PDB entry 4F5O | X-ray diffraction, 2.00 A resolution | chains A and P of the 4 polymer chains in the assembly

== Chain A ==
Molecule: DNA polymerase beta
Source organism: Homo sapiens
Notes: EC 2.7.7.7, 4.2.99.-
Reference sequence: P06746 (DPOLB_HUMAN); residue numbers follow UniProt; this construct covers 1-335
Sequence (335 residues; numbered 1 to 335; the number before each row is that of its first residue):
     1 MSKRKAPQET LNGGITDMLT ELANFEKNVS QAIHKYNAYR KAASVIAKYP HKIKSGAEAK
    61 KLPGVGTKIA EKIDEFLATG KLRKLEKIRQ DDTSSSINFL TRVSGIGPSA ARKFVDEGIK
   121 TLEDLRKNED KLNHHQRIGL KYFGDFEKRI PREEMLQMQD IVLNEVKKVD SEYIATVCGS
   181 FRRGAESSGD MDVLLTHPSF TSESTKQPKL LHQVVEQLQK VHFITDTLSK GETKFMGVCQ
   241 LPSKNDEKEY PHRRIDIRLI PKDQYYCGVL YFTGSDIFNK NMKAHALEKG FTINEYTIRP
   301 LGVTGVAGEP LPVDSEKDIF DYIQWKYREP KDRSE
Unresolved in the structure: 1-9, 205-208, 245
Sequence notes: engineered mutation Lys283 (Arg in P06746)
Metal / ion sites: Mg2+: Asp190 (together with 6CF)
Residues lining bound ligands: 6CF (2'-deoxy-5'-O-[(S)-{difluoro[(S)-hydroxy(phosphonooxy)phosphoryl]methyl}(hydroxy)phosphoryl]cytidine): Arg149, Gly179, Ser180, Phe181, Arg183, Ser188, Gly189, Asp190, Asp192, Tyr271, Phe272
Swiss-Prot annotation at these positions:
  - region: Arg183 to Asp192 (DNA-binding)
  - active site: Lys72 (Nucleophile)
  - binding site (K(+)): Lys60, Leu62, Val65, Thr101, Val103, Ile106
  - binding site (Na(+)): Lys60, Leu62, Val65, Thr101, Val103, Ile106
  - binding site (dATP): Arg149, Ser180, Arg183, Gly189, Asp190
  - binding site (dCTP): Arg149, Ser180, Arg183, Gly189, Asp190
  - binding site (dGTP): Arg149, Ser180, Arg183, Gly189, Asp190, Asp192
  - binding site (dTTP): Arg149, Ser180, Arg183, Gly189, Asp190
  - binding site (Mg(2+)): Asp190, Asp192, Asp256
  - modified residue: Lys72 (N6-acetyllysine), Arg83 (Omega-N-methylarginine), Arg152 (Omega-N-methylarginine)
  - cross-link (Glycyl lysine isopeptide (Lys-Gly)): Lys41 (interchain with G-Cter in ubiquitin), Lys61 (interchain with G-Cter in ubiquitin), Lys81 (interchain with G-Cter in ubiquitin)
  - natural variant: Leu22 (L22P: Found in a gastric cancer sample; uncertain significance), Tyr39 (Y39C: Found in a gastric cancer sample; uncertain significance), Gly118 (G118V: Decreased DNA-directed DNA polymerase activity), Arg137 (R137Q: Decreased function in base-excision repair), Arg149 (R149I: Decreased DNA-directed DNA polymerase activity), Asp160 (D160N: Found in a gastric cancer sample; uncertain significance), Cys239 (C239R: Found in a gastric cancer sample; uncertain significance), Lys289 (K289M: Found in a colon cancer sample; uncertain significance), Asn294 (N294D: Found in a gastric cancer sample; uncertain significance), Glu295 (E295K: Found in a gastric cancer sample; uncertain significance)
  - mutagenesis: Phe25 (F25W: No effect on 5'-dRP lyase activity. Decreased ssDNA binding), His34 (H34G: Decreased 5'-dRP lyase activity. Decreased ssDNA binding), Lys35 (K35A: Decreased 5'-dRP lyase activity. Decreased ssDNA binding. Loss of 5'-dRP lyase activity; when associated with A-68 and A-72. Decreased ssDNA binding; when associated with A-68 and A-72 ...), Tyr39 (Y39F: No effect on 5'-dRP lyase activity; Y39Q: Abolishes DNA polymerase and 5'-dRP lyase activity), Lys41 (K41R: Abolishes ubiquitination; when associated with R-61 and R-81), Lys60 (K60A: Decreased 5'-dRP lyase activity. Decreased ssDNA binding), Lys61 (K61R: Abolishes ubiquitination; when associated with R-41 and R-81), Lys68 (K68A: No effect on 5'-dRP lyase activity. Decreased ssDNA binding. Loss of 5'-dRP lyase activity; when associated with A-35 and A-72. Decreased ssDNA binding; when associated with A-35 and A-72 ...), Glu71 (E71Q: No effect on 5'-dRP lyase activity. No effect on structure shown by circular dichroism. No effect on ssDNA binding), Lys72 (K72A: Severely reduced 5'-dRP lyase activity. Does not affect ssDNA binding. Loss of 5'-dRP lyase activity; when associated with A-35 and A-68. Decreased ssDNA binding ...), Glu75 (E75A: Slightly decreased 5'-dRP lyase activity. Decreased ssDNA binding. No effect on structure shown by circular dichroism), Lys81 (K81R: Abolishes ubiquitination; when associated with R-41 and R-61), 5 further mutagenesis entries in UniProt
From the paper describing this entry:
  - Mg2+ coordination: Asp190
  - binding site for 6CF: Arg149, Ser180, Arg183, Gly189
  - conformationally variable residues: Asn279
  - mutagenesis - R283K: decreased catalytic activity

== Chain P ==
Molecule: 10-nt DNA strand
Sequence (10 nucleotides; row label = number of the first residue in the row):
     1 GCTGATGCGA

== Chain A / chain P interface ==
Residue-residue contacts - 16 pairs, chain A then chain P:
  Val103(A) - DG9(P)  phosphate contact
  Ser104(A) - DG9(P)  phosphate contact
  Gly105(A) - DC8(P)  phosphate contact
  Gly105(A) - DG9(P)  hydrogen bond to the phosphate
  Ile106(A) - DG9(P)  phosphate contact
  Gly107(A) - DC8(P)  hydrogen bond to the phosphate
  Gly107(A) - DG9(P)  phosphate contact
  Pro108(A) - DC8(P)  phosphate contact
  Ser109(A) - DG7(P)  phosphate contact
  Ser109(A) - DC8(P)  hydrogen bond to the phosphate
  Ala110(A) - DC8(P)  hydrogen bond to the phosphate
  His135(A) - DG9(P)  sugar contact
  Lys234(A) - DG9(P)  base contact
  Met236(A) - DA10(P)  sugar contact
  Arg254(A) - DA10(P)  salt bridge to the phosphate
  Asp256(A) - DA10(P)  sugar contact
Also at the interface, not in a pair above, chain A (15 interface residues in all): Asp192, Arg258

== In short ==
Chain A and chain P form an interface of 15 and 4 residues respectively, with 4 hydrogen bonds and 1 salt
bridge. Polar contacts include Gly105(A)-DG9(P), Gly107(A)-DC8(P) and Ser109(A)-DC8(P). Chain A binds compound
6CF. The paper reports a binding site for 6CF at Arg149(A), Ser180(A) and Arg183(A) among others; R283K of
chain A reduces catalytic activity.
Chain A is DNA polymerase beta (Homo sapiens) and chain P is a 10-nt DNA strand; the structure, Open ternary
complex of R283K DNA polymerase beta with a one metal bound dCTP analog, was determined by X-ray diffraction,
deposited together with 4F5N, 4F5P, 4F5Q and 4F5R.
